PDB entry 6ZJN | electron microscopy, 6.10 A resolution (low resolution: residue-level contacts below are approximate; hydrogen-bond / salt-bridge calls are withheld) | chains 4 and 5 of the 15 polymer chains in the assembly

Chain 4:
Name: NADH-quinone oxidoreductase subunit 4
Source organism: Thermus thermophilus
Notes: EC 7.1.1.-
Reference sequence: Q56220 (NQO4_THET8); residue numbers follow UniProt; this construct covers 1-409
Chain sequence (409 residues; each row starts with the number of its first residue):
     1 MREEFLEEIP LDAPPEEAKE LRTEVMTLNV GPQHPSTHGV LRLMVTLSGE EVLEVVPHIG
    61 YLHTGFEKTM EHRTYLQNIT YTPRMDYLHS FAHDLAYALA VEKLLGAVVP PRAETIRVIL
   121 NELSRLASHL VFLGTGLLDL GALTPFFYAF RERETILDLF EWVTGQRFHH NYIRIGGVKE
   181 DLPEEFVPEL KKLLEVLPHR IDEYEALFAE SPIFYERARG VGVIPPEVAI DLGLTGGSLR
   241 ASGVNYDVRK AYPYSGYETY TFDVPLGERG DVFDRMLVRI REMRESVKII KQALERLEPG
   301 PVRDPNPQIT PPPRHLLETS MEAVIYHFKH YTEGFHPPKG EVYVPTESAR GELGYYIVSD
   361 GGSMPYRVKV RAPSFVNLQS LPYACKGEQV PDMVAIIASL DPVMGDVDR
Disordered / not traced: 1-25
Reported in the primary citation:
  - catalytic residues: H38, Y87 (proposed by the authors, not directly observed)

Chain 5:
Name: NADH-quinone oxidoreductase subunit 5
Source organism: Thermus thermophilus
Notes: EC 7.1.1.-
Reference sequence: Q56219 (NQO5_THET8); numbering as in UniProt (aligned over 1-207)
Chain sequence (207 residues; each row starts with the number of its first residue):
     1 MRLERVLEEA RAKGYPIEDN GLGNLWVVLP RERFKEEMAH YKAMGFNFLA DIVGLDYLTY
    61 PDPRPERFAV VYELVSLPGW KDGDGSRFFV RVYVPEEDPR LPTVTDLWGS ANFLEREVYD
   121 LFGIVFEGHP DLRKILTPED LEGHPLRKDY PLGETPTLFR EGRYIIPAEF RAALTGKDPG
   181 LTFYKGGSRK GYRSLWADLK KAREVKG
Disordered / not traced: 197-207

How chain 4 and chain 5 interact:
Residue-residue contacts (23; chain 4 residue first):
  I59(4) with I135(5)
  G60(4) with I135(5)
  L105(4) with Y192(5); R193(5); S194(5)
  D231(4) with W108(5); G109(5); S110(5)
  L232(4) with G109(5); S110(5)
  N245(4) with G79(5)
  Y246(4) with G79(5)
  T332(4) with A172(5)
  H336(4) with S188(5); R189(5); G191(5); Y192(5)
  P337(4) with G191(5)
  P338(4) with Y192(5)
  G361(4) with G191(5)
  G362(4) with L174(5)
  S363(4) with A173(5); L174(5)
Interface residues without a listed pair, chain 4 (21 interface residues in all): H63, G106, G233, E333, M364, K369, Q379
Interface residues without a listed pair, chain 5 (18 interface residues in all): V53, L136, T175, G176

Summary:
21 residues of chain 4 and 18 residues of chain 5 are in contact. From the paper: catalytic residues H38(4)
and Y87(4).
Chain 4 is NADH-quinone oxidoreductase subunit 4 and chain 5 is NADH-quinone oxidoreductase subunit 5, both
from Thermus thermophilus; the structure, Respiratory complex I from Thermus thermophilus, NADH dataset, minor
state, was determined by electron microscopy, deposited together with 6I0D, 6I1P, 6Q8O, 6Q8W, 6Q8X, 6Y11 and 3
further entries.
